9GF6 - chains L and O of the 11 polymer chains in the assembly; structure by electron microscopy, 3.80 A resolution.

# Chain L
Molecule: Nucleosomal DNA Strand 2
Sequence (152 nucleotides; numbered -81 to 70; the number before each row is that of its first residue; numbers below 1 keep their minus sign (DT-81 is residue -81)):
   -81 TGCCGAGGCCGCTCAATTGGTCGTAGACAGCTCTAGCACCGCTTAAACGC
   -31 ACGTACGCGCTGTCCCCCGCGTTTTAACCGCCAAGGGGATTACTCCCTAG
    19 TCTCCAGGCACGTGTCAGATATATACATCCTGTGCATGTACTCGGGATAT
    69 TG
Disordered / not traced: -81 to -76, 60-70

# Chain O
Protein: Histone H2A type 1-B/E
From: Homo sapiens
Reference sequence: P04908 (H2A1B_HUMAN); residues 1-129 here correspond to UniProt positions 2-130 (UniProt number = residue number + 1)
Sequence (129 residues; each row starts with the number of its first residue):
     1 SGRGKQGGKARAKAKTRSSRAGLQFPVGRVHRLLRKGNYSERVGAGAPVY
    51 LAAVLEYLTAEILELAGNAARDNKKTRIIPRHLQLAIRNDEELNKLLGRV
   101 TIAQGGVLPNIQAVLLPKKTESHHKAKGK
Disordered / not traced: 1-12, 119-129
Curated features (UniProtKB/Swiss-Prot):
  - modified residue: Ser1 (N-acetylserine), Arg3 (Citrulline), Lys5 (N6-(2-hydroxyisobutyryl)lysine), Lys9 (N6-(2-hydroxyisobutyryl)lysine), Lys13 (N6-(beta-hydroxybutyryl)lysine), Lys36 (N6-(2-hydroxyisobutyryl)lysine), Lys74 (N6-(2-hydroxyisobutyryl)lysine), Lys75 (N6-(2-hydroxyisobutyryl)lysine), Lys95 (N6-(2-hydroxyisobutyryl)lysine), Gln104 (N5-methylglutamine), Lys118 (N6-(2-hydroxyisobutyryl)lysine), Lys119 (N6-crotonyllysine), Thr120 (Phosphothreonine), Lys125 (N6-crotonyllysine)
  - cross-link (Glycyl lysine isopeptide (Lys-Gly)): Lys13 (interchain with G-Cter in ubiquitin), Lys15 (interchain with G-Cter in ubiquitin), Lys119 (interchain with G-Cter in ubiquitin)

# Chain L / chain O interface
Contacting residue pairs (16; chain L residue first):
  DT38(L) - Arg42(O)  sugar contact
  DT38(L) - Val43(O)  phosphate contact
  DT38(L) - Gly44(O)  phosphate contact
  DT38(L) - Ala45(O)  hydrogen bond to the phosphate
  DA39(L) - Arg35(O)  salt bridge to the phosphate
  DA39(L) - Arg42(O)  phosphate contact
  DA39(L) - Val43(O)  hydrogen bond to the phosphate
  DT46(L) - Lys13(O)  salt bridge to the phosphate
  DC47(L) - Thr16(O)  phosphate contact
  DT49(L) - Arg29(O)  salt bridge to the phosphate
  DT57(L) - Thr76(O)  phosphate contact
  DT57(L) - Arg77(O)  sugar contact
  DA58(L) - Lys75(O)  phosphate contact
  DA58(L) - Thr76(O)  hydrogen bond to the phosphate
  DA58(L) - Arg77(O)  hydrogen bond to the phosphate
  DC59(L) - Lys75(O)  salt bridge to the phosphate
Also at the interface, not in a pair above, chain L (9 interface residues in all): DC48
Also at the interface, not in a pair above, chain O (13 interface residues in all): His31, Glu41

# In short
9 residues of chain L face 13 of chain O across their interface, with 4 hydrogen bonds and 4 salt bridges.
Among the polar pairs are DT38(L)-Ala45(O), DA39(L)-Val43(O) and DA58(L)-Thr76(O).
Chain L is Nucleosomal DNA Strand 2 and chain O is Histone H2A type 1-B/E (Homo sapiens); the structure,
CryoEM structure of the human INO80 core-nucleosome complex state N-6, was determined by electron microscopy.
